Entry 9CEB (electron microscopy, 2.50 A resolution); this record covers chains A and X of the 28 polymer chains in the assembly.

# Chain A
Protein: Proteasome subunit alpha
Organism: Mycobacterium tuberculosis
UniProt: P9WHU1 (PSA_MYCTU); residues 1-248 here = UniProt positions 1-248
Sequence (248 residues; each row starts with the number of its first residue):
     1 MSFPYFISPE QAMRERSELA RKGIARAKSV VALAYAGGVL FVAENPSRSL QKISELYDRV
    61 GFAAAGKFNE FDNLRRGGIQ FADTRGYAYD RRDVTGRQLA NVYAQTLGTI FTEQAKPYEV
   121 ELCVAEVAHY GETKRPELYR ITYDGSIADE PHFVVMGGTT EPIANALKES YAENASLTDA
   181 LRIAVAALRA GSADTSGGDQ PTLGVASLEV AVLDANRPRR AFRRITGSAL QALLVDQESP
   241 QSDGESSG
Disordered / not traced: 1-7, 191-202, 235-248
Curated features (UniProtKB/Swiss-Prot):
  - modified residue: Ser2 (N-acetylserine), Thr84 (Phosphothreonine), Thr178 (Phosphothreonine), Thr202 (Phosphothreonine)
  - mutagenesis: Met1 to Ser8 (Markedly increases peptidolytic activity. Disappearance of the apparent obstruction in alpha rings. Designated open-gate mutant)
From the paper describing this entry:
  - allosteric site: Gln98
  - mutagenesis - Q98K (3-fold): decreased catalytic activity
  - mutagenesis - S17F: unchanged catalytic activity
  - mutagenesis - K52F: increased catalytic activity

# Chain X
Protein: Proteasome subunit beta
Organism: Mycobacterium tuberculosis
Notes: EC 3.4.25.1
UniProt: P9WHT9 (PSB_MYCTU); residues 1-234 here correspond to UniProt positions 58-291 (UniProt number = residue number + 57)
Sequence (234 residues; each row starts with the number of its first residue):
     1 ATIVALKYPG GVVMAGDRRS TQGNMISGRD VRKVYITDDY TATGIAGTAA VAVEFARLYA
    61 VELEHYEKLE GVPLTFAGKI NRLAIMVRGN LAAAMQGLLA LPLLAGYDIH ASDPQSAGRI
   121 VSFDAAGGWN IEEEGYQAVG SGSLFAKSSM KKLYSQVTDG DSGLRVAVEA LYDAADDDSA
   181 TGGPDLVRGI FPTAVIIDAD GAVDVPESRI AELARAIIES RSGADTFGSD GGEK
Disordered / not traced: 223-234
Differences from the reference sequence: engineered mutation Ala1 (Thr58 in P9WHT9)
From the paper describing this entry:
  - mutagenesis - T1A: decreased catalytic activity (citing earlier work)
  - catalytic residues: Asp17, Lys33 (citing earlier work)
  - mutagenesis - V53Q: increased catalytic activity
  - mutagenesis - Y35F: decreased catalytic activity
  - mutagenesis - A92G/A93G/A94G, A100S: abolished catalytic activity

# Interface between chain A and chain X
Residue-residue contacts - 14 pairs, chain A then chain X:
  Arg85(A) - Glu70(X)  salt bridge
  Tyr87(A) - Asn81(X)
  Ala88(A) - Asn81(X)  hydrogen bond (backbone-side chain)
  Tyr89(A) - Tyr66(X)  hydrophobic
  Tyr89(A) - Leu74(X)  hydrophobic
  Tyr89(A) - Gly78(X)
  Tyr89(A) - Asn81(X)
  Tyr89(A) - Arg82(X)
  Asp90(A) - Ala77(X)
  Asp90(A) - Gly78(X)  hydrogen bond (side chain-backbone)
  Asp93(A) - Tyr66(X)
  Asp93(A) - Leu74(X)
  Asp93(A) - Thr75(X)  hydrogen bond
  Arg97(A) - Glu70(X)  hydrogen bond (side chain-backbone)
Interface residues without a listed pair, chain A (9 interface residues in all): Arg92, Gln98
Interface residues without a listed pair, chain X (10 interface residues in all): Pro73, Ile85

# Overview
The interface between chain A and chain X involves 9 residues on one side and 10 on the other, with 4 hydrogen
bonds and 1 salt bridge. Polar contacts include Arg85(A)-Glu70(X), Ala88(A)-Asn81(X) and Asp90(A)-Gly78(X).
The paper reports catalytic residues Asp17(X) and Lys33(X); T1A and Y35F of chain X reduce catalytic activity;
8 substitutions were tested in all.
Chain A is Proteasome subunit alpha and chain X is Proteasome subunit beta, both from Mycobacterium
tuberculosis; the structure, 20S Proteasome core particle beta-T1A mutant, was determined by electron
microscopy (same publication as 9CE5, 9CE7, 9CE8, 9CEE and 9CEG).
